7KPB - chains A and C of the 7 polymer chains in the assembly; structure by X-ray diffraction, 3.00 A resolution.

# Chain A (and C)
Name: Tumor necrosis factor
Organism: Homo sapiens
Notes: engineered mutation(s): N25D, C153S; chain C of this document is another copy of the same molecule, construct and numbering; everything in this record applies to it too
Reference sequence: P01375 (TNFA_HUMAN); residues 1-157 here correspond to UniProt positions 77-233 (UniProt number = residue number + 76)
Chain sequence (158 residues; row label = number of the first residue in the row; numbering starts at 0):
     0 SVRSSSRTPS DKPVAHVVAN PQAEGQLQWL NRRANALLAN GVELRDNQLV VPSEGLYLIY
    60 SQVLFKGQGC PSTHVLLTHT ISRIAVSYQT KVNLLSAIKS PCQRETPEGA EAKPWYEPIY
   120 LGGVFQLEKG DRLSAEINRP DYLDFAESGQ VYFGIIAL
Disordered / not traced: 0-4 (chain C: 0-8, 33-35, 103-110)
Differences from the reference sequence: expression tag (0)
Disulfide bonds: Cys69-Cys101
Residues lining bound ligands: D84 (5-(1-{[2-(difluoromethoxy)phenyl]methyl}-2-{[3-(2-oxopyrrolidin-1-yl)phenoxy]methyl}-1H-benzimidazol-6-yl)pyridin-2(1H)-one): Lys11, Leu57, Ile58, Tyr59, Ser60, Gln61, Tyr119, Leu120, Gly121, Gly122, Val123, Tyr151, Ile155, Ala156, Leu157
Curated features (UniProtKB/Swiss-Prot):
  - glycosylation: Ser4 (O-linked (GalNAc...) serine)
From the paper describing this entry:
  - conformationally variable residues (domain motion, loop rearrangement): Tyr87, Tyr115

# Interface between chain A and chain C
Residue-residue contacts (9):
  Leu94(A) with Gln149(C)
  Tyr119(A) with Tyr119(C), hydrogen bond (backbone-side chain)
  Gly121(A) with Gln61(C), hydrogen bond (backbone-side chain); Gln149(C)
  Gly122(A) with Gln61(C); Gly148(C)
  Val123(A) with His15(C); Gly148(C), hydrogen bond (backbone-backbone); Tyr151(C)
Also at the interface, not in a pair above, chain A (10 interface residues in all): Leu55, Leu57, Leu120, Phe124, Leu157
Also at the interface, not in a pair above, chain C (7 interface residues in all): Tyr59

# Overview
The interface between chain A and chain C involves 10 residues on one side and 7 on the other, with 3 hydrogen
bonds. Polar contacts include Tyr119(A)-Tyr119(C), Gly121(A)-Gln61(C) and Val123(A)-Gly148(C). Chain A binds
compound D84. The paper reports conformational variability at Tyr87(A) and Tyr115(A).
Both chains are Tumor necrosis factor (Homo sapiens). Entry 7KPB (Human TNF-alpha TNFR1 complex bound to
conformationally selective antibody) was determined by X-ray diffraction, deposited together with 7KPA.
